PDB entry 8GRI | X-ray diffraction, 2.37 A resolution | chains C and D of the 8 polymer chains in the assembly

Chain C (and D):
Molecule: N-formimidoyl fortimicin A synthase
Source organism: Streptomyces luteocolor
Notes: chain D of this document is another copy of the same molecule, construct and numbering; everything in this record applies to it too
UniProt: A0A125SZC1 (A0A125SZC1_9ACTN); numbering as in UniProt (aligned over 1-491)
Amino-acid sequence (512 residues; numbered -20 to 491; the number before each row is that of its first residue; numbers below 1 keep their minus sign (Met-20 is residue -20)):
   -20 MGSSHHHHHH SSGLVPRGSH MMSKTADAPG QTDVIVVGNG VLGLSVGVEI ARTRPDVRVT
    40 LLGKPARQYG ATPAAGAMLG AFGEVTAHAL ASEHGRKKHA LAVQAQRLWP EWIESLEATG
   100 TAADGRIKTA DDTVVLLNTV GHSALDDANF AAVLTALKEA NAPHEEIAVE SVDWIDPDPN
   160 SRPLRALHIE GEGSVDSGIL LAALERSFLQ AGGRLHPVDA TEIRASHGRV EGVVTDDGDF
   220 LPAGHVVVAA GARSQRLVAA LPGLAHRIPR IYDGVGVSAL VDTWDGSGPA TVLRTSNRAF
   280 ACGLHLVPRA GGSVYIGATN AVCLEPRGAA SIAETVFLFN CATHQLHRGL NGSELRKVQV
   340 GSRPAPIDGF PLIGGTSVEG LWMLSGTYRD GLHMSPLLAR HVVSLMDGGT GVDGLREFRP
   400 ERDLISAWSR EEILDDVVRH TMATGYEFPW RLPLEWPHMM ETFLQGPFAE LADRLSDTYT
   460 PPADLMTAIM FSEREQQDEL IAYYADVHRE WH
Unresolved in the structure: -20 to 11 (chain D: -20 to 12, 210-211)
Differences from the reference sequence: initiating methionine (-20); expression tag (-19 to 0); engineered mutation Ala312 (Glu in A0A125SZC1)
Small-molecule neighbours:
  - FAD (flavin-adenine dinucleotide): Val16, Gly17, Asn18, Gly19, Val20, Leu21, Gly22, Leu41, Gly42, Arg46, Gln47, Tyr48, Gly49, Ala50, Thr51, Pro52, Ala53, Ala54, Gly55, Ala56, Met57, Val197, Asp198, Ala199, Ala228, Ala229, Gly230, Arg232, Gly255, Val256, Ser257, His284, Tyr294, Ala297, Gly340, Ser341, Arg342, Pro343, Thr366, Tyr367, Arg368, Asp369, Gly370, Leu371, His372
  - glycine (GLY): Met57, Glu63, His284, Ala297, Arg342, Arg368
  - I55 ([(2R,3R,4S,5R,6R)-6-[(E)-[(3AS,7R,7AS)-7-oxidanyl-4-oxidanylidene-3,3A,5,6,7,7A-hexahydro-1H-imidazo[4,5-c]pyridin-2-ylidene]amino]-5-(2-azanylethanoylamino)-2-(hydroxymethyl)-4-oxidanyl-oxan-3-yl] carbamate), molecule 1: Ala278, Phe279, Cys281, Asn299, Ala300, Cys302, Arg306, Ser310, Ala312, Glu313, Thr420, Thr423, Thr466, Ala467, Phe470
  - I55, molecule 2: Glu434, Trp435, Met438

Chain C / chain D interface:
Residue-residue contacts (34; chain C residue first):
  Arg306(C) with Glu333(D)
  Ala308(C) with Glu333(D); Leu334(D)
  Ala309(C) with Glu333(D); Leu334(D), hydrogen bond (backbone-backbone)
  Ser310(C) with Asn330(D); Ser332(D)
  Ile311(C) with Val260(D), hydrophobic; Phe318(D), hydrophobic; Thr322(D); Leu329(D); Asn330(D); Ser332(D), hydrogen bond (backbone-backbone)
  Ala312(C) with Asn330(D), hydrogen bond (backbone-backbone)
  Thr314(C) with Phe318(D)
  Val315(C) with Phe318(D), hydrophobic; Asn319(D)
  Phe318(C) with Ile311(D), hydrophobic; Thr314(D); Val315(D), hydrophobic
  Asn319(C) with Val315(D)
  Thr322(C) with Ile311(D)
  Leu329(C) with Ile311(D)
  Asn330(C) with Ser310(D); Ile311(D), hydrogen bond (backbone-backbone); Ala312(D), hydrogen bond (backbone-backbone)
  Ser332(C) with Ser310(D); Ile311(D), hydrogen bond (backbone-backbone)
  Glu333(C) with Arg306(D); Ala308(D); Ala309(D)
  Leu334(C) with Ala308(D); Ala309(D), hydrogen bond (backbone-backbone)
  Arg430(C) with Arg430(D)
Other interface residues (no listed pair), chain C (19 interface residues in all): Val260, Gly331
Other interface residues (no listed pair), chain D (19 interface residues in all): Gly331

In short:
The chain C/chain D interface involves 19 residues from each chain; the contacts include 7 hydrogen bonds. The
backbones hydrogen-bond at Ala309(C)-Leu334(D), Ile311(C)-Ser332(D) and Ala312(C)-Asn330(D). Ligands of chain
C: compound I55, flavin-adenine dinucleotide and glycine.
Chain C and chain D are both N-formimidoyl fortimicin A synthase (Streptomyces luteocolor); the structure,
Orf1-E312A-glycine-glycylthricin, was determined by X-ray diffraction.
